Entry 4M7A (X-ray diffraction, 2.78 A resolution); this record covers chains K and L of the 8 polymer chains in the assembly.

[Chain K]
Name: U6 snRNA-associated Sm-like protein LSm6
Organism: Saccharomyces cerevisiae
UniProt: Q06406 (LSM6_YEAST); numbering as in UniProt (aligned over 1-86)
Sequence (86 residues; each row starts with the number of its first residue):
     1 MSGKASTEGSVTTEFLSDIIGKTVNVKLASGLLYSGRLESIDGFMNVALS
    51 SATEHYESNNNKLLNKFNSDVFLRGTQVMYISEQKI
Not modelled in the structure: 1-10, 85-86
Curated features (UniProtKB/Swiss-Prot):
  - mutagenesis: R74 (R74A: Reduces affinity for poly-U RNA ends)

[Chain L]
Name: U6 snRNA-associated Sm-like protein LSm5
Organism: Saccharomyces cerevisiae
UniProt: P40089 (LSM5_YEAST); residues 1-93 here = UniProt positions 1-93
Sequence (93 residues; each row starts with the number of its first residue):
     1 MSLPEILPLEVIDKTINQKVLIVLQSNREFEGTLVGFDDFVNVILEDAVE
    51 WLIDPEDESRNEKVMQHHGRMLLSGNNIAILVPGGKKTPTEAL
Not modelled in the structure: 1-5, 55-60, 85-93
Curated features (UniProtKB/Swiss-Prot):
  - mutagenesis: S74 (S74A: Slightly increases affinity for poly-U RNA ends)

[How chain K and chain L interact]
Residue-residue contacts - 31 pairs, chain K then chain L:
  T12(K) - D38(L)
  F15(K) - I44(L)  hydrophobic
  F15(K) - R70(L)
  F15(K) - L72(L)  hydrophobic
  K27(K) - E50(L)  salt bridge
  M45(K) - S74(L)
  E57(K) - R28(L)  salt bridge
  E57(K) - V64(L)
  V78(K) - S74(L)
  M79(K) - L24(L)  hydrophobic
  M79(K) - R28(L)
  M79(K) - F30(L)  hydrophobic
  M79(K) - L73(L)
  M79(K) - S74(L)  hydrogen bond (backbone-backbone)
  Y80(K) - F30(L)  hydrophobic
  Y80(K) - E50(L)  hydrogen bond
  Y80(K) - H67(L)  hydrogen bond
  Y80(K) - M71(L)  hydrophobic
  Y80(K) - L72(L)
  Y80(K) - L73(L)  hydrophobic
  I81(K) - M71(L)
  I81(K) - L72(L)  hydrogen bond (backbone-backbone)
  S82(K) - H67(L)  hydrogen bond
  S82(K) - R70(L)
  S82(K) - M71(L)
  E83(K) - H68(L)
  E83(K) - G69(L)
  E83(K) - R70(L)  hydrogen bond (side chain-backbone)
  Q84(K) - Q66(L)
  Q84(K) - H67(L)
  Q84(K) - H68(L)  hydrogen bond (side chain-backbone)
Interface residues without a listed pair, chain K (18 interface residues in all): D18, N25, G31, S58, N59, T76
Interface residues without a listed pair, chain L (21 interface residues in all): N42, L52, M65, N76, N77

[Overview]
Chain K and chain L form an interface of 18 and 21 residues respectively, with 7 hydrogen bonds and 2 salt
bridges. Polar pairs include K27(K)-E50(L), E57(K)-R28(L) and Y80(K)-E50(L). Curated annotation (UniProt)
lists one mutagenesis site on chain K; one mutagenesis site on chain L.
Chain K is U6 snRNA-associated Sm-like protein LSm6 and chain L is U6 snRNA-associated Sm-like protein LSm5,
both from Saccharomyces cerevisiae; the structure, Crystal structure of Lsm2-8 complex bound to the 3' end
sequence of U6 snRNA, was determined by X-ray diffraction, deposited together with 4M77, 4M78, 4M7D and 4M75.
